PDB entry 5IKA | X-ray diffraction, 2.45 A resolution | chain A

Chain A:
Name: 5-epi-aristolochene synthase
From: Nicotiana tabacum
Notes: EC 4.2.3.61
UniProt: Q40577 (5EAS_TOBAC); residues 1-548 here = UniProt positions 1-548
Chain sequence (550 residues; numbered -1 to 548; the number before each row is that of its first residue; numbers below 1 keep their minus sign (Gly-1 is residue -1)):
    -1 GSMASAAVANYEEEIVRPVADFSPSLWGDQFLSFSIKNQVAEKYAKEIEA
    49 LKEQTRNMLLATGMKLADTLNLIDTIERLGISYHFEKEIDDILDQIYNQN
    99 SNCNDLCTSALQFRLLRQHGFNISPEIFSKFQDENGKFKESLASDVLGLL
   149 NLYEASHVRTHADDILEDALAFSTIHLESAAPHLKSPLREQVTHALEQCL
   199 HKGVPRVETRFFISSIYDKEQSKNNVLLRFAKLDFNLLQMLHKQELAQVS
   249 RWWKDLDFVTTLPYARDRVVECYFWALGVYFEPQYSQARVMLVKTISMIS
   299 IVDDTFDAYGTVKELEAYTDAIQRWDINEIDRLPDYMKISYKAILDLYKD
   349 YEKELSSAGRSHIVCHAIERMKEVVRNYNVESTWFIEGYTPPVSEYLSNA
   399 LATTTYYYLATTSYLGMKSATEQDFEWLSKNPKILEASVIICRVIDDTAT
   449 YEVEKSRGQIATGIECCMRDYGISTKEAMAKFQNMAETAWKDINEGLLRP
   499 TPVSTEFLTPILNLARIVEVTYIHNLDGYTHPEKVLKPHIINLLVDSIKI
Unresolved in the structure: -1 to 12
Construct notes: expression tag (-1 to 0)
UniProt features mapped onto this chain:
  - motif: Asp301 to Asp305 (DDXXD motif)
  - binding site ((2E,6E)-farnesyl diphosphate): Arg264, Asp301, Asp305, Arg441, Asp444
  - binding site (Mg(2+)): Asp301, Asp305, Asp444, Asp445, Thr448, Glu452
  - mutagenesis: Trp273 (W273C/E/F: Catalyzes the conversion of (2E,6E)-farnesyl diphosphate to beta-farnesene instead of (+)-5-epi-aristolochene and triggers self-alkyation of D-444 and Y-520 leading to enzyme inactivation), Ala274 (A274T: Relaxed product specificity leading to equal amounts production of 5-epi-aristolochene, 4-epi-eremophilene and premnaspirodiene with cis,trans-farnesyl diphosphate as substrate ...), Val277 (V277L: Catalyzes the conversion of (2E,6E)-farnesyl diphosphate to (+)-5-epi-aristolochene and triggers self-alkyation of D-444 leading to enzyme inactivation), Val372 (V372I: Relaxed product specificity leading to equal amounts production of 5-epi-aristolochene, 4-epi-eremophilene and premnaspirodiene with cis,trans-farnesyl diphosphate as substrate ...), Tyr404 (Y404C: Catalyzes the conversion of (2E,6E)-farnesyl diphosphate to an unknown sesquiterpene instead of (+)-5-epi-aristolochene and triggers self-alkyation of D-444 and Y-520 leading to enzyme ...), Tyr406 (Y406L: Relaxed product specificity leading to equal amounts production of 5-epi-aristolochene, 4-epi-eremophilene and premnaspirodiene with cis,trans-farnesyl diphosphate as substrate ...), Leu407 (L407I: Catalyzes the conversion of (2E,6E)-farnesyl diphosphate to (+)-5-epi-aristolochene and triggers self-alkyation of D-444 and Y-520 leading to enzyme inactivation ...), Leu512 (L512I: Catalyzes the conversion of (2E,6E)-farnesyl diphosphate to (+)-5-epi-aristolochene and triggers self-alkyation of D-444 leading to enzyme inactivation), Val516 (V516I: Relaxed product specificity leading to equal amounts production of 5-epi-aristolochene, 4-epi-eremophilene and premnaspirodiene with cis,trans-farnesyl diphosphate as substrate ...), Tyr520 (Y520F: Loss of production of aristolochene, and accumulation of the intermediate germacrene A)
Metal / ion sites: Mg2+ site 1: Asp301, Asp305 (together with diphosphate); Mg2+ site 2: Asp444, Glu452 (together with diphosphate)
Residues lining bound ligands: diphosphate (DPO): Arg264, Asp301, Asp305, Glu379, Thr401, Arg441, Asp444, Thr448, Glu452, Asp525
Reported in the primary citation:
  - catalytic residues: Tyr520 (citing earlier work)

Overview:
Chain A binds diphosphate. Asp301 and Asp305 coordinate Mg2+ site 1. Curated annotation (UniProt) lists 5
(2E,6E)-farnesyl diphosphate-binding residues, 6 Mg2+-binding residues and 10 mutagenesis sites. The paper
reports the catalytic residue Tyr520.
Chain A is 5-epi-aristolochene synthase (Nicotiana tabacum); the structure, Tobacco 5-epi-aristolochene
synthase with PPi, was determined by X-ray diffraction together with 5IK0, 5IK6, 5IK9 and 5IKH from the same
study.
